Entry 9G9I (electron microscopy, 3.31 A resolution); this record covers chains C and B of the 10 polymer chains in the assembly.

# Chain C (and B)
Protein: CRISPR system Cms protein Csm2
Source organism: Enterococcus italicus DSM 15952
Notes: chain B of this document is another copy of the same molecule, construct and numbering; everything in this record applies to it too
UniProtKB: E6LHV6 (CSM2_ENTI1); numbering as in UniProt (aligned over 1-140)
Sequence (140 residues; numbered 1 to 140; the number before each row is that of its first residue):
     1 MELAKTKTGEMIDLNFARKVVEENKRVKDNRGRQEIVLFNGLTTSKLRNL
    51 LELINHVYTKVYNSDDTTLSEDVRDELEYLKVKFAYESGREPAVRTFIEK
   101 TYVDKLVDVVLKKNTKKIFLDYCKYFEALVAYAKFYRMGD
Unresolved in the structure: 1-14, 26-37, 138-140 (chain B: 1-14, 27-35, 138-140)

# How chain C and chain B interact
Pairs across the interface (12; chain C residue first):
  Lys-124(C) / Tyr-79(B)
  Glu-127(C) / Tyr-79(B)  hydrogen bond
  Glu-127(C) / Lys-83(B)  salt bridge
  Ala-128(C) / Val-82(B)  hydrophobic
  Ala-131(C) / Val-82(B)  hydrophobic
  Ala-131(C) / Tyr-86(B)  hydrophobic
  Tyr-132(C) / Lys-81(B)
  Tyr-132(C) / Ala-85(B)  hydrophobic
  Lys-134(C) / Arg-90(B)
  Phe-135(C) / Ala-85(B)
  Phe-135(C) / Ser-88(B)
  Phe-135(C) / Arg-95(B)  hydrogen bond (backbone-side chain)
Also at the interface, not in a pair above, chain B (10 interface residues in all): Gly-89

# Summary
7 residues of chain C face 10 of chain B across their interface, with 2 hydrogen bonds and 1 salt bridge.
Polar pairs include Glu-127(C)/Lys-83(B), Glu-127(C)/Tyr-79(B) and Phe-135(C)/Arg-95(B).
Chain C and chain B are both CRISPR system Cms protein Csm2 (Enterococcus italicus DSM 15952); the structure,
CryoEM structure of Enterococcus italicus Csm-crRNA-CTR2 complex bound to pNppA3 and AMPNPP, was determined by
electron microscopy, deposited together with 9G9A, 9G9B, 9G9C, 9G9D, 9G9E, 9G9F and 4 further entries.
